Entry 9D0Y (electron microscopy, 3.10 A resolution); this record covers chains A and D of the 6 polymer chains in the assembly.

# Chain A
Molecule: Hemagglutinin HA1 chain
Source organism: Influenza A virus
UniProt: A0A2R4U332 (A0A2R4U332_9INFA); residues 11-326 here correspond to UniProt positions 18-333 (UniProt number = residue number + 7)
Amino-acid sequence (340 residues; row label = number of the first residue in the row; numbers below 1 keep their minus sign (Met-13 is residue -13)):
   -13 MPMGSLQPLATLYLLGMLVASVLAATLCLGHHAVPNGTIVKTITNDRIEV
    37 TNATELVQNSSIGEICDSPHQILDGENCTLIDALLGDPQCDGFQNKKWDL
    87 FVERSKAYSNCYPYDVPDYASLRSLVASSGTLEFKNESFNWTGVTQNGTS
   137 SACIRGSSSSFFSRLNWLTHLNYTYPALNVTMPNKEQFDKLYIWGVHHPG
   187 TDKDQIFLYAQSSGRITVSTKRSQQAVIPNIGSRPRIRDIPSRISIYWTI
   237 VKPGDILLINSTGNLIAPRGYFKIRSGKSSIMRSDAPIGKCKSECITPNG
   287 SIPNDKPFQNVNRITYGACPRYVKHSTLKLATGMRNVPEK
Disordered / not traced: -13 to 10, 324-326
Sequence notes: initiating methionine (-13); expression tag (-12 to 10)
Cystine bridges: Cys52-Cys277, Cys64-Cys76, Cys97-Cys139, Cys281-Cys305
Covalent attachments: N-acetylglucosamine (NAG) linked to Asn38, Asn45, Asn63, Asn126, Asn133, Asn158, Asn165, Asn246, Asn285
Small-molecule neighbours: N-acetylglucosamine (NAG; 2-acetamido-2-deoxy-beta-D-glucopyranose): Asp188, Ile217, Gly218
What the authors report for this chain:
  - post-translational modification sites: Asn45, Asn63, Asn133, Asn165, Asn246, Asn285
  - post-translational modification sites: Asn126, Asn158 (by similarity / conservation)

# Chain D
Molecule: Hemagglutinin HA2 chain, Green fluorescent protein fusion
Source organism: Influenza A virus
UniProt: chimeric construct of Q38SQ8, P42212: residues -2 to 174 from Q38SQ8 (HEMA_I83A8) positions 343-519 (UniProt number = residue number + 345); residues 220-452 from P42212 positions 1-233 (UniProt number = residue number - 219)
Amino-acid sequence (486 residues; each row starts with the number of its first residue; numbers below 1 keep their minus sign (Gln-2 is residue -2)):
    -2 QTRGIFGAIAGFIENGWEGMVDGWYGFRHQNSEGRGQAADLKSTQAAIDQ
    48 INGKLNRLIGKTNEKFHQIEKEFSEVEGRVQDLEKYVEDTKIDLWSYNAE
    98 LLVALENQHTIDLTDSEMNKLFEKTKKQLRENAEDMGNGCFKIYHKCDNA
   148 CIESIRNETYDHNVYRDEALNNRFQIKRMKQIEDKIEEIESKQKKIENEI
   198 ARIKKIKLVPRGSVDENLYFQAMSKGEELFTGVVPILVELDGDVNGHKFS
   248 VRGEGEGDATNGKLTLKFICTTGKLPVPWPTLVTTLTYGVQCFSRYPDHM
   298 KRHDFFKSAMPEGYVQERTISFKDDGTYKTRAEVKFEGDTLVNRIELKGI
   348 DFKEDGNILGHKLEYNFNSHNVYITADKQKNGIKANFKIRHNVEDGSVQL
   398 ADHYQQNTPIGDGPVLLPDNHYLSTQSVLSKDPNEKRDHMVLLEFVTAAG
   448 ITHGMSSAWSHPQFEKGGGSGGGSGGSAWSHPQFEK
Disordered / not traced: -2 to 9, 174-483
Sequence notes: conflict Arg32 (Thr377 in Q38SQ8), Ile45 (Val390 in Q38SQ8), Gly57 (Glu402 in Q38SQ8), Val77 (Ile422 in Q38SQ8), Lys123 (Arg468 in Q38SQ8), Glu150 (Gly495 in Q38SQ8), Glu155 (Gly500 in Q38SQ8), Asn160 (Asp505 in Q38SQ8), Arg249 (Ser30 in P42212), Asn258 (Tyr39 in P42212), Leu283 (Phe64 in P42212), Thr284 (Ser65 in P42212), Arg299 (Gln80 in P42212), Ser318 (Phe99 in P42212), Thr324 (Asn105 in P42212), Phe364 (Tyr145 in P42212), Thr372 (Met153 in P42212), Ala382 (Val163 in P42212), Val390 (Ile171 in P42212), Val425 (Ala206 in P42212); linker (175-219); expression tag (453-483)
Curated features (UniProtKB/Swiss-Prot):
  - modified residue: Tyr285 (Z: -2,3-didehydrotyrosine)
Cystine bridges: Cys144-Cys148
Covalent attachments: N-acetylglucosamine (NAG) linked to Asn154

# How chain A and chain D interact
Pairs across the interface (111; chain A residue first):
  Ala11(A) - Gln27(D)
  Ala11(A) - Lys139(D)
  Ala11(A) - Ile140(D)  hydrogen bond (backbone-backbone)
  Ala11(A) - His142(D)
  Ala11(A) - Cys144(D)
  Thr12(A) - His26(D)
  Thr12(A) - Gln27(D)  hydrogen bond (backbone-backbone)
  Thr12(A) - Phe138(D)
  Leu13(A) - Phe24(D)  hydrophobic
  Leu13(A) - Arg25(D)
  Leu13(A) - Cys137(D)
  Leu13(A) - Phe138(D)  hydrogen bond (backbone-backbone)
  Leu13(A) - Ile140(D)  hydrophobic
  Leu13(A) - Ile152(D)  hydrophobic
  Cys14(A) - Trp14(D)
  Cys14(A) - Gly23(D)
  Cys14(A) - Phe24(D)
  Cys14(A) - Arg25(D)  hydrogen bond (backbone-backbone)
  Cys14(A) - Cys137(D)  disulfide
  Leu15(A) - Ile10(D)
  Leu15(A) - Trp14(D)
  Leu15(A) - Gly23(D)
  Leu15(A) - Phe24(D)  hydrophobic
  Leu15(A) - Leu118(D)  hydrophobic
  Leu15(A) - Phe119(D)  hydrophobic
  Leu15(A) - Thr122(D)
  Leu15(A) - Gly136(D)  hydrogen bond (backbone-backbone)
  Leu15(A) - Phe138(D)  hydrophobic
  Gly16(A) - Trp14(D)
  Gly16(A) - Met17(D)
  Gly16(A) - Trp21(D)
  Gly16(A) - Tyr22(D)
  Gly16(A) - Gly23(D)  hydrogen bond (backbone-backbone)
  Gly16(A) - Met115(D)
  His17(A) - Ile10(D)
  His17(A) - Asn12(D)
  His17(A) - Gly13(D)
  His17(A) - Trp14(D)  hydrogen bond (backbone-backbone)
  His17(A) - Met17(D)
  His17(A) - Trp21(D)
  His17(A) - Met115(D)
  His18(A) - Trp14(D)
  His18(A) - Met17(D)
  His18(A) - Gly20(D)
  His18(A) - Trp21(D)  hydrogen bond (backbone-backbone)
  Ala19(A) - Trp14(D)  hydrogen bond (backbone-backbone)
  Ala19(A) - Glu15(D)
  Val26(A) - Asn104(D)
  Lys27(A) - Glu97(D)  salt bridge
  Lys27(A) - Asn104(D)  hydrogen bond (backbone-side chain)
  Thr28(A) - Ala101(D)
  Thr28(A) - Gln105(D)  hydrogen bond
  Ile29(A) - Ala101(D)
  Ile29(A) - Gln105(D)  hydrogen bond (backbone-side chain)
  Thr30(A) - Gln105(D)
  Thr40(A) - Ile56(D)
  Leu42(A) - Val100(D)  hydrophobic
  Arg109(A) - Glu67(D)  salt bridge
  Ser110(A) - His64(D)  hydrogen bond
  Lys264(A) - Phe63(D)
  Ser266(A) - Phe63(D)  hydrogen bond (side chain-backbone)
  Ser266(A) - His64(D)
  Arg269(A) - Glu67(D)  salt bridge
  Asn290(A) - Thr59(D)
  Asp291(A) - Ile56(D)
  Asp291(A) - Gly57(D)  hydrogen bond (backbone-backbone)
  Pro293(A) - Leu55(D)  hydrophobic
  Phe294(A) - Ala96(D)  hydrophobic
  Arg299(A) - Lys68(D)  hydrogen bond (backbone-side chain)
  Arg299(A) - Ile89(D)
  Ile300(A) - Lys68(D)
  Ile300(A) - Glu69(D)
  Thr301(A) - Gln65(D)  hydrogen bond (backbone-side chain)
  Tyr302(A) - Lys62(D)
  Tyr302(A) - Phe63(D)
  Gly303(A) - Asn60(D)
  Gly303(A) - Glu61(D)
  Gly303(A) - Lys62(D)  hydrogen bond (backbone-backbone)
  Ala304(A) - Thr59(D)  hydrogen bond (backbone-side chain)
  Ala304(A) - Asn60(D)
  Ala304(A) - Glu61(D)
  Cys305(A) - Thr59(D)
  Cys305(A) - Asn60(D)
  Arg307(A) - Asn60(D)  hydrogen bond
  Arg307(A) - Trp92(D)
  Tyr308(A) - Ile89(D)  hydrophobic
  Val309(A) - Ser93(D)
  Val309(A) - Ala96(D)  hydrophobic
  Lys310(A) - Asp86(D)  salt bridge
  Lys310(A) - Ile89(D)
  Lys310(A) - Ser93(D)  hydrogen bond (backbone-side chain)
  His311(A) - Ser93(D)  hydrogen bond (side chain-backbone)
  His311(A) - Glu97(D)  salt bridge
  Leu314(A) - Ala96(D)  hydrophobic
  Lys315(A) - Val100(D)
  Lys315(A) - Asn104(D)  hydrogen bond (backbone-side chain)
  Leu316(A) - Leu52(D)  hydrophobic
  Leu316(A) - Leu55(D)  hydrophobic
  Leu316(A) - Glu103(D)
  Leu316(A) - Asn104(D)
  Ala317(A) - Asn104(D)  hydrogen bond (backbone-side chain)
  Thr318(A) - Trp21(D)
  Thr318(A) - Ile48(D)
  Gly319(A) - Thr107(D)
  Met320(A) - Trp21(D)  hydrophobic
  Met320(A) - Tyr22(D)
  Met320(A) - Thr111(D)
  Arg321(A) - Ile108(D)
  Arg321(A) - Asp112(D)  salt bridge
  Val323(A) - Asn12(D)
  Val323(A) - Gly13(D)
Interface residues without a listed pair, chain A (51 interface residues in all): Ile34, His56, Ser265, Lys292, Pro306
Interface residues without a listed pair, chain D (63 interface residues in all): Glu85, Asp90, Leu99, Leu102, Met133, Lys143, Ile149
Disulfides between the chains: Cys14(A)-Cys137(D)

# In short
51 residues of chain A face 63 of chain D across their interface, with 1 disulfide bond, 24 hydrogen bonds and
6 salt bridges. Among the polar pairs are Lys27(A)-Glu97(D), Arg109(A)-Glu67(D) and Arg269(A)-Glu67(D). Bound
to chain A: N-acetylglucosamine. From the paper: modification sites Asn45(A), Asn63(A) and Asn133(A) among
others.
Chain A is Hemagglutinin HA1 chain and chain D is Hemagglutinin HA2 chain, Green fluorescent protein fusion,
both from Influenza A virus; the structure, Map of endoH-treated hemagglutinin A/Sing/INFIMH/16, was
determined by electron microscopy (same publication as 9D1U, 9D2M, 9CXT and 9CXU).
